Entry 5A21 (electron microscopy, 7.20 A resolution (low resolution: residue-level contacts below are approximate; hydrogen-bond / salt-bridge calls are withheld)); this record covers chains E and F of the 8 polymer chains in the assembly.

== Chain E (and F) ==
Name: Head completion protein GP16
Organism: Bacillus phage SPP1
Notes: chain F of this document is another copy of the same molecule, construct and numbering; everything in this record applies to it too
UniProtKB: O48446 (O48446_BPSPP); residue numbers follow UniProt; this construct covers 1-109
Amino-acid sequence (109 residues; each row starts with the number of its first residue):
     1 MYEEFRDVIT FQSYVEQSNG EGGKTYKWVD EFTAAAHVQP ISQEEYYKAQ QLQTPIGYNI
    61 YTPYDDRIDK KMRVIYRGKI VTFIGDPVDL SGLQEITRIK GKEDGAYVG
Differences from the reference sequence: conflict R6 (Pro in O48446)

== Interface between chain E and chain F ==
Pairs across the interface - 85 pairs, chain E then chain F:
  M1(E) with L93(F)
  Y2(E) with D89(F); S91(F); G92(F); L93(F); Q94(F); E95(F); I96(F)
  F5(E) with Y64(F); E95(F)
  A35(E) with E95(F)
  A36(E) with D89(F); E95(F)
  H37(E) with D89(F); L90(F)
  V38(E) with V88(F); D89(F); L90(F); K100(F)
  Q39(E) with V88(F); L90(F); K100(F)
  P40(E) with V88(F); L90(F); R98(F); K100(F)
  I41(E) with K100(F)
  S42(E) with I41(F); N59(F)
  Q43(E) with K102(F)
  E45(E) with I41(F); Q43(F); E44(F)
  Y46(E) with E44(F); Y46(F); Y47(F); K48(F)
  Y47(E) with I41(F); Q43(F); E44(F); K48(F); A49(F); L52(F); K102(F)
  K48(E) with K48(F); A49(F)
  A49(E) with A49(F); Q51(F)
  Q50(E) with Q43(F); A49(F); Q50(F); Q51(F); L52(F)
  Q51(E) with Q53(F); A106(F); Y107(F)
  Q53(E) with G101(F)
  T54(E) with G101(F); K102(F)
  P55(E) with K100(F); G101(F)
  Y58(E) with G85(F); D86(F); K100(F)
  N59(E) with K100(F)
  V74(E) with D86(F)
  Y76(E) with D66(F); P87(F)
  R77(E) with Y64(F); D65(F); D66(F); R67(F); E95(F)
  K79(E) with D66(F); D69(F); K70(F); G85(F); D86(F); P87(F); T97(F); R98(F)
  I80(E) with K70(F)
  V81(E) with K70(F); D86(F)
  A106(E) with Y107(F)
Interface residues without a listed pair, chain E (37 interface residues in all): R6, V8, L52, G57, F83, Y107
Interface residues without a listed pair, chain F (43 interface residues in all): K71, I84, I99, E103, D104, G105

== Summary ==
37 residues of chain E and 43 residues of chain F are in contact.
Both chains are Head completion protein GP16 (Bacillus phage SPP1). Entry 5A21 (Structure of bacteriophage
SPP1 head-to-tail interface without DNA and tape measure protein) was determined by electron microscopy
together with 5A20 from the same study.
